PDB entry 4PSM | X-ray diffraction, 2.43 A resolution | chains A and B of the 4 polymer chains in the assembly

== Chain A (and B) ==
Molecule: ssDNA binding protein
Source organism: Pyrococcus furiosus
Notes: chain B of this document is another copy of the same molecule, construct and numbering; everything in this record applies to it too
Reference sequence: Q8U208 (Q8U208_PYRFU); residues 2-148 here = UniProt positions 2-148
Amino-acid sequence (149 residues; row label = number of the first residue in the row; numbering starts at 0):
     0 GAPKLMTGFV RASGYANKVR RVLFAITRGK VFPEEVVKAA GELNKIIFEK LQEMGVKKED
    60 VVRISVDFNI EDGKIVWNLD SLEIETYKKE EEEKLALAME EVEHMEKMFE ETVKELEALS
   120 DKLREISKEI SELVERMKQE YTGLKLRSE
Not modelled in the structure: 0-1 (chain B: 0-2)
Construct notes: expression tag (0-1)
Modified residues: Mse5, Mse53, Mse98, Mse104, Mse107, Mse136 (selenomethionine; parent Met)
Reported in the primary citation:
  - self-association interface (contacts with another copy of this molecule): Glu128 to Glu139

== Chain A / chain B interface ==
Pairs across the interface (33; chain A residue first):
  Gly7(A) - Glu100(B)
  Phe8(A) - Lys93(B)
  Phe8(A) - Leu96(B)  hydrophobic
  Phe8(A) - Ala97(B)  hydrophobic
  Phe8(A) - Glu100(B)  hydrogen bond (backbone-side chain)
  Lys17(A) - Mse104(B)
  Arg20(A) - Mse104(B)
  Arg62(A) - Leu96(B)
  Arg62(A) - Glu100(B)  salt bridge
  Tyr86(A) - Lys93(B)
  Glu91(A) - Lys93(B)  salt bridge
  Lys93(A) - Phe8(B)
  Lys93(A) - Tyr86(B)
  Lys93(A) - Glu91(B)  salt bridge
  Lys93(A) - Leu94(B)
  Leu94(A) - Lys93(B)
  Leu94(A) - Ala97(B)  hydrophobic
  Leu96(A) - Phe8(B)  hydrophobic
  Leu96(A) - Arg62(B)
  Ala97(A) - Phe8(B)  hydrophobic
  Ala97(A) - Leu94(B)  hydrophobic
  Ala97(A) - Mse98(B)  hydrophobic
  Mse98(A) - Ala97(B)  hydrophobic
  Mse98(A) - Mse98(B)  hydrophobic
  Glu100(A) - Gly7(B)
  Glu100(A) - Phe8(B)  hydrogen bond (side chain-backbone)
  Glu100(A) - Arg62(B)  salt bridge
  Val101(A) - Val101(B)  hydrophobic
  Mse104(A) - Arg20(B)
  Phe108(A) - Phe108(B)  hydrophobic
  Leu115(A) - Leu115(B)  hydrophobic
  Leu122(A) - Leu122(B)  hydrophobic
  Mse136(A) - Mse136(B)  hydrophobic
Other interface residues (no listed pair), chain B (19 interface residues in all): Lys17

== Overview ==
The chain A/chain B interface involves 19 residues from each chain, with 2 hydrogen bonds and 4 salt bridges.
Polar pairs include Arg62(A)-Glu100(B), Glu91(A)-Lys93(B) and Phe8(A)-Glu100(B). From the paper: a
self-association interface involving Glu128(A).
Both chains are ssDNA binding protein (Pyrococcus furiosus). Entry 4PSM (Crystal structure of
pfuThermo-DBP-RP1 (crystal form II)) was determined by X-ray diffraction, deposited together with 4PSL, 4PSN
and 4PSO.
